PDB entry 1F07 | X-ray diffraction, 2.00 A resolution | chains A and C of the 4 polymer chains in the assembly

# Chain A
Name: Coenzyme F420-dependent N5, N10-methylenetetrahydromethanopterin reductase
Source organism: Methanothermobacter thermautotrophicus
UniProt: Q50744 (MER_METTM); numbering as in UniProt (aligned over 1-321)
Amino-acid sequence (321 residues; numbered 1 to 321; the number before each row is that of its first residue):
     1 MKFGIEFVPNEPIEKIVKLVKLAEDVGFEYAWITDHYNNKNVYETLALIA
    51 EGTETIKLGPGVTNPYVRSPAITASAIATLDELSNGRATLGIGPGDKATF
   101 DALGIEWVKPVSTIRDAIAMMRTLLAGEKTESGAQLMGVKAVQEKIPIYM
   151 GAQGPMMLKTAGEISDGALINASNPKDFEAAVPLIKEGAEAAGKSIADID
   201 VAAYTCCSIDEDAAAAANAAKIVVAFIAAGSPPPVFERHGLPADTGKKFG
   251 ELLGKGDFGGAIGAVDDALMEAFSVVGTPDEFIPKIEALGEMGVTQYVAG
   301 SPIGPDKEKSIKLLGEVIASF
Ligand contacts: MPO (3[N-morpholino]propane sulfonic acid): Glu-6, Thr-34, His-36, Gly-61, Val-62, Asn-171, Tyr-204, Thr-205, Cys-206, Val-223, Ile-227, Gly-300, Ser-301

# Chain C
Name: Coenzyme F420-dependent N5, N10-methylenetetrahydromethanopterin reductase
Source organism: Methanothermobacter thermautotrophicus
UniProt: Q50744 (MER_METTM); residues 2001-2321 here correspond to UniProt positions 1-321 (UniProt number = residue number - 2000)
Amino-acid sequence (321 residues; each row starts with the number of its first residue):
  2001 MKFGIEFVPNEPIEKIVKLVKLAEDVGFEYAWITDHYNNKNVYETLALIA
  2051 EGTETIKLGPGVTNPYVRSPAITASAIATLDELSNGRATLGIGPGDKATF
  2101 DALGIEWVKPVSTIRDAIAMMRTLLAGEKTESGAQLMGVKAVQEKIPIYM
  2151 GAQGPMMLKTAGEISDGALINASNPKDFEAAVPLIKEGAEAAGKSIADID
  2201 VAAYTCCSIDEDAAAAANAAKIVVAFIAAGSPPPVFERHGLPADTGKKFG
  2251 ELLGKGDFGGAIGAVDDALMEAFSVVGTPDEFIPKIEALGEMGVTQYVAG
  2301 SPIGPDKEKSIKLLGEVIASF
Ligand contacts: MPO (3[N-morpholino]propane sulfonic acid): Glu-2006, Thr-2034, His-2036, Gly-2061, Val-2062, Asn-2171, Tyr-2204, Thr-2205, Cys-2206, Val-2223, Ile-2227, Gly-2300, Ser-2301

# Chain A / chain C interface
Contacting residue pairs - 16 pairs, chain A then chain C:
  Glu-54(A) / Lys-2109(C)
  Glu-54(A) / Pro-2110(C)
  Glu-54(A) / Val-2111(C)  hydrogen bond (side chain-backbone)
  Glu-54(A) / Ser-2112(C)  hydrogen bond (side chain-backbone)
  Glu-54(A) / Met-2156(C)
  Thr-55(A) / Met-2156(C)
  Ser-84(A) / Met-2156(C)
  Asn-85(A) / Met-2156(C)
  Asn-85(A) / Lys-2159(C)  hydrogen bond (backbone-side chain)
  Asn-85(A) / Thr-2160(C)  hydrogen bond
  Asn-85(A) / Glu-2163(C)  hydrogen bond
  Gly-86(A) / Lys-2159(C)  hydrogen bond (backbone-side chain)
  Arg-87(A) / Met-2156(C)
  Val-142(A) / Glu-2187(C)
  Gln-143(A) / Glu-2187(C)
  Glu-144(A) / Glu-2187(C)  hydrogen bond (backbone-side chain)
Also at the interface, not in a pair above, chain A (12 interface residues in all): Lys-21, Gly-52, Lys-140
Also at the interface, not in a pair above, chain C (12 interface residues in all): Arg-2115, Glu-2190, Ala-2191

# Overview
The chain A/chain C interface involves 12 residues from each chain, with 7 hydrogen bonds. Polar contacts
include Glu-54(A)/Val-2111(C), Glu-54(A)/Ser-2112(C) and Asn-85(A)/Lys-2159(C). Chain A binds compound MPO.
Ligands of chain C: compound MPO.
Chain A and chain C are both Coenzyme F420-dependent N5, N10-methylenetetrahydromethanopterin reductase
(Methanothermobacter thermautotrophicus); the structure, Structure of coenzyme F420 dependent
tetrahydromethanopterin reductase from methanobacterium thermoautotrophicum, was determined by X-ray
diffraction together with 1EZW from the same study.
